Entry 7W1M (electron microscopy, 6.50 A resolution (low resolution: residue-level contacts below are approximate; hydrogen-bond / salt-bridge calls are withheld)); this record covers chains A and B of the 8 polymer chains in the assembly.

== Chain A ==
Protein: Structural maintenance of chromosomes protein 1A
Source organism: Homo sapiens
Reference sequence: Q14683 (SMC1A_HUMAN); residue numbers follow UniProt; this construct covers 1-1233
Amino-acid sequence (1233 residues; numbered 1 to 1233; the number before each row is that of its first residue):
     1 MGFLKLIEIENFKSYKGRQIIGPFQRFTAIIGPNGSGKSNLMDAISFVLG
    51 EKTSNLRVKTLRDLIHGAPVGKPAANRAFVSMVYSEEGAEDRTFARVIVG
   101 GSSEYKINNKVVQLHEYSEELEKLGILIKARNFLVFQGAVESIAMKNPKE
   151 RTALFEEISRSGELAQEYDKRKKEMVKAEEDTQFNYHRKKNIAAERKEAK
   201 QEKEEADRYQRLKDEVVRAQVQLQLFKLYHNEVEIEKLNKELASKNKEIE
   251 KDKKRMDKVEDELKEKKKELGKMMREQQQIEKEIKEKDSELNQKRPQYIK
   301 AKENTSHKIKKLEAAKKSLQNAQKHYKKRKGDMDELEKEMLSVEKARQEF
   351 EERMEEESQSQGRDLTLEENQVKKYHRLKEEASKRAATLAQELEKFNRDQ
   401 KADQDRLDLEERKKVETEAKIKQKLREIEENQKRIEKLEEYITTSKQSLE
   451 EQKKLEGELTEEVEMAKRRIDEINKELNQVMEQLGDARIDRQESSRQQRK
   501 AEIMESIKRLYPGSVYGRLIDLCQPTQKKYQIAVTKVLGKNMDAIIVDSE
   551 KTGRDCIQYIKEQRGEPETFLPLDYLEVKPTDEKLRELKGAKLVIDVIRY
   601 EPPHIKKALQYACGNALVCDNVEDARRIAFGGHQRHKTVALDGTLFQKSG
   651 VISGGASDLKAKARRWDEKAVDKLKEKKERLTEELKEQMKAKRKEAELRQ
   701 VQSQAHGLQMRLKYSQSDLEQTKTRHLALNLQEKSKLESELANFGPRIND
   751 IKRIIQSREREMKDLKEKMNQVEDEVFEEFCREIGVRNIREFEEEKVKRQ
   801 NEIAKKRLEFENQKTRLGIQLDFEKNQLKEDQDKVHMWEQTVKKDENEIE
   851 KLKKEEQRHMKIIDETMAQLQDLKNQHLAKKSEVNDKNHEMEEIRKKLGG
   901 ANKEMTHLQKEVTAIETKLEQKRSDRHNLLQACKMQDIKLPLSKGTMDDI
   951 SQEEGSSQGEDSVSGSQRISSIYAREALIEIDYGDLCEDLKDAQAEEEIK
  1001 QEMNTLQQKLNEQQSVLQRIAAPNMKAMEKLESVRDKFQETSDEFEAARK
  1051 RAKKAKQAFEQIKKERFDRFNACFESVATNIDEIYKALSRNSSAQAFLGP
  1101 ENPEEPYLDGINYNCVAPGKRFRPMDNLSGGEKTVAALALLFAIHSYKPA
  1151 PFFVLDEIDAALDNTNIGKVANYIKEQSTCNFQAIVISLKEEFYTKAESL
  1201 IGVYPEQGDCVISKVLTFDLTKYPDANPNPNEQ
Unresolved in the structure: 1, 202-1026, 1226-1233
Ligand contacts:
  - ADP (adenosine-5'-diphosphate), molecule 1: Lys13, Ser14, Gly35, Ser36, Gly37, Lys38, Ser39, Asn40, Arg57, Ile65, His66, Gly67, Ala68, Pro69, Cys1210, Val1211
  - ADP, molecule 2: Lys1120, Arg1121, Arg1123, Asn1127, Leu1128, Ser1129, Glu1132
  - beryllium trifluoride (BEF): Pro33, Asn34, Gly35, Ser36, Lys38, Ser39, Arg57, Gln137, Glu1157, Ile1187
UniProt features mapped onto this chain:
  - binding site (ATP): Gly32 to Ser39
  - modified residue: Ser358 (Phosphoserine), Ser360 (Phosphoserine), Lys648 (N6-acetyllysine), Lys713 (N6-acetyllysine), Ser957 (Phosphoserine), Ser962 (Phosphoserine), Ser966 (Phosphoserine), Ser970 (Phosphoserine), Lys1037 (N6-acetyllysine)
  - natural variant: Val58 to Arg62 (deletion: In CDLS2), Phe133 (F133V: In CDLS2), Glu141 (E141K: In CDLS2), Arg171 to Gln1233 (deletion: In DEE85), Arg196 (R196H: In CDLS2), Lys268 (deletion: In CDLS2), Ser306 (deletion: In CDLS2), Arg398 (R398G: In CDLS2; R398Q: In CDLS2), Glu493 (E493A: In CDLS2), Arg496 (R496C: In CDLS2; R496H: In CDLS2), Arg499 to Gln1233 (deletion: In DEE85), Gln531 to Gln1233 (deletion: In DEE85), 20 further natural variant entries in UniProt
  - mutagenesis: Ser957 (S957A: Reduces phosphorylation and the S-phase checkpoint activation. Abolishes S-phase activation; when associated with A-966), Ser966 (S966A: Reduces phosphorylation and the S-phase checkpoint activation. Increases sensitivity to DNA methylation. Abolishes S-phase activation; when associated with A-957)

== Chain B ==
Protein: Structural maintenance of chromosomes protein 3
Source organism: Homo sapiens
Reference sequence: Q9UQE7 (SMC3_HUMAN); numbering as in UniProt (aligned over 1-1217)
Amino-acid sequence (1217 residues; row label = number of the first residue in the row):
     1 MYIKQVIIQGFRSYRDQTIVDPFSSKHNVIVGRNGSGKSNFFYAIQFVLS
    51 DEFSHLRPEQRLALLHEGTGPRVISAFVEIIFDNSDNRLPIDKEEVSLRR
   101 VIGAKKDQYFLDKKMVTKNDVMNLLESAGFSRSNPYYIVKQGKINQMATA
   151 PDSQRLKLLREVAGTRVYDERKEESISLMKETEGKREKINELLKYIEERL
   201 HTLEEEKEELAQYQKWDKMRRALEYTIYNQELNETRAKLDELSAKRETSG
   251 EKSRQLRDAQQDARDKMEDIERQVRELKTKISAMKEEKEQLSAERQEQIK
   301 QRTKLELKAKDLQDELAGNSEQRKRLLKERQKLLEKIEEKQKELAETEPK
   351 FNSVKEKEERGIARLAQATQERTDLYAKQGRGSQFTSKEERDKWIKKELK
   401 SLDQAINDKKRQIAAIHKDLEDTEANKEKNLEQYNKLDQDLNEVKARVEE
   451 LDRKYYEVKNKKDELQSERNYLWREENAEQQALAAKREDLEKKQQLLRAA
   501 TGKAILNGIDSINKVLDHFRRKGINQHVQNGYHGIVMNNFECEPAFYTCV
   551 EVTAGNRLFYHIVDSDEVSTKILMEFNKMNLPGEVTFLPLNKLDVRDTAY
   601 PETNDAIPMISKLRYNPRFDKAFKHVFGKTLICRSMEVSTQLARAFTMDC
   651 ITLEGDQVSHRGALTGGYYDTRKSRLELQKDVRKAEEELGELEAKLNENL
   701 RRNIERINNEIDQLMNQMQQIETQQRKFKASRDSILSEMKMLKEKRQQSE
   751 KTFMPKQRSLQSLEASLHAMESTRESLKAELGTDLLSQLSLEDQKRVDAL
   801 NDEIRQLQQENRQLLNERIKLEGIITRVETYLNENLRKRLDQVEQELNEL
   851 RETEGGTVLTATTSELEAINKRVKDTMARSEDLDNSIDKTEAGIKELQKS
   901 MERWKNMEKEHMDAINHDTKELEKMTNRQGMLLKKKEECMKKIRELGSLP
   951 QEAFEKYQTLSLKQLFRKLEQCNTELKKYSHVNKKALDQFVNFSEQKEKL
  1001 IKRQEELDRGYKSIMELMNVLELRKYEAIQLTFKQVSKNFSEVFQKLVPG
  1051 GKATLVMKKGDVEGSQSQDEGEGSGESERGSGSQSSVPSVDQFTGVGIRV
  1101 SFTGKQGEMREMQQLSGGQKSLVALALIFAIQKCDPAPFYLFDEIDQALD
  1151 AQHRKAVSDMIMELAVHAQFITTTFRPELLESADKFYGVKFRNKVSHIDV
  1201 ITAEMAKDFVEDDTTHG
Unresolved in the structure: 257-914, 1061-1091
Ligand contacts:
  - ADP (adenosine-5'-diphosphate), molecule 1: Arg12, Ser13, Gly35, Ser36, Gly37, Lys38, Ser39, Asn40, Ala63, Leu65, His66, Glu67, Gly68, Gln141, Phe1191
  - ADP, molecule 2: Phe1102, Arg1110, Gln1114, Leu1115, Ser1116, Gln1119
UniProt features mapped onto this chain:
  - binding site (ATP): Gly32 to Ser39
  - modified residue: Lys105 (N6-acetyllysine), Lys106 (N6-acetyllysine), Lys140 (N6-acetyllysine), Thr783 (Phosphothreonine), Ser787 (Phosphoserine), Ser886 (Phosphoserine), Ser1013 (Phosphoserine), Ser1065 (Phosphoserine), Ser1067 (Phosphoserine), Ser1074 (Phosphoserine), Ser1083 (Phosphoserine), Lys1190 (N6-acetyllysine)
  - natural variant: Gly380 to Gln384 (deletion: In CDLS3), Glu491 (deletion: In CDLS3)
  - mutagenesis: Lys105 (K105A: 20% loss of sister chromatid cohesion, no effect on cohesin complex assembly; when associated with A-106; K105Q: No effect on sister chromatid cohesion, nor on cohesin complex assembly ...), Lys106 (K106A: 20% loss of sister chromatid cohesion, no effect on cohesin complex assembly; when associated with A-105; K106Q: No effect on sister chromatid cohesion, nor on cohesin complex assembly ...)

== Chain A / chain B interface ==
Pairs across the interface (47; chain A residue first):
  Pro33(A) - Asp1150(B)
  Asn34(A) - Gly1118(B)
  Asn34(A) - Ala1148(B)
  Asn34(A) - Leu1149(B)
  Asn34(A) - Asp1150(B)
  Gly35(A) - Ser1116(B)
  Gly35(A) - Gln1119(B)
  Arg57(A) - Gln1113(B)
  Arg57(A) - Gln1114(B)
  Arg57(A) - Leu1115(B)
  Arg57(A) - Ser1116(B)
  Val58(A) - Gln1113(B)
  Pro69(A) - Met1109(B)
  Pro69(A) - Gln1114(B)
  Val70(A) - Gly1107(B)
  Val70(A) - Glu1108(B)
  Val70(A) - Met1109(B)
  Lys72(A) - Gly1107(B)
  Arg1090(A) - His1216(B)
  Gly1119(A) - Lys1194(B)
  Lys1120(A) - Lys1194(B)
  Arg1121(A) - Glu67(B)
  Arg1121(A) - Gly68(B)
  Arg1121(A) - Lys1194(B)
  Arg1123(A) - Ala63(B)
  Asn1127(A) - Arg12(B)
  Ser1129(A) - Gln141(B)
  Gly1130(A) - Gln141(B)
  Ala1160(A) - Gln1147(B)
  Ala1161(A) - Asn34(B)
  Ala1161(A) - Gln1147(B)
  Ala1161(A) - Phe1175(B)
  Leu1162(A) - Asn34(B)
  Asp1163(A) - Arg33(B)
  Asp1163(A) - Asn34(B)
  Asn1164(A) - Asp1213(B)
  Asn1164(A) - Thr1214(B)
  Thr1165(A) - Arg33(B)
  Thr1165(A) - Thr1215(B)
  Thr1165(A) - His1216(B)
  Thr1165(A) - Gly1217(B)
  Asn1166(A) - Asn34(B)
  Leu1189(A) - Ala1148(B)
  Lys1190(A) - Arg1176(B)
  Gln1207(A) - Thr1103(B)
  Asp1209(A) - Glu1108(B)
  Cys1210(A) - Glu1108(B)
Other interface residues (no listed pair), chain A (32 interface residues in all): Glu141, Glu1192, Gly1208, Val1211
Other interface residues (no listed pair), chain B (34 interface residues in all): Gly35, Gly142, Gly1104, Arg1110, Glu1211

== In short ==
32 residues of chain A and 34 residues of chain B are in contact. ADP is bound between chain A and chain B.
Bound to chain A: beryllium trifluoride.
Chain A is Structural maintenance of chromosomes protein 1A and chain B is Structural maintenance of
chromosomes protein 3, both from Homo sapiens; the structure, Cryo-EM structure of human cohesin-CTCF-DNA
complex, was determined by electron microscopy.
